Entry 2A8J (X-ray diffraction, 1.90 A resolution); this record covers chains A and B.

# Chain A (and B)
Protein: Threonine aspartase 1
Organism: Homo sapiens
Notes: EC 3.4.25.-; chain B of this document is another copy of the same molecule, construct and numbering; everything in this record applies to it too
Reference sequence: Q9H6P5 (TASP1_HUMAN); numbering as in UniProt (aligned over 1-420)
Sequence (420 residues; each row starts with the number of its first residue):
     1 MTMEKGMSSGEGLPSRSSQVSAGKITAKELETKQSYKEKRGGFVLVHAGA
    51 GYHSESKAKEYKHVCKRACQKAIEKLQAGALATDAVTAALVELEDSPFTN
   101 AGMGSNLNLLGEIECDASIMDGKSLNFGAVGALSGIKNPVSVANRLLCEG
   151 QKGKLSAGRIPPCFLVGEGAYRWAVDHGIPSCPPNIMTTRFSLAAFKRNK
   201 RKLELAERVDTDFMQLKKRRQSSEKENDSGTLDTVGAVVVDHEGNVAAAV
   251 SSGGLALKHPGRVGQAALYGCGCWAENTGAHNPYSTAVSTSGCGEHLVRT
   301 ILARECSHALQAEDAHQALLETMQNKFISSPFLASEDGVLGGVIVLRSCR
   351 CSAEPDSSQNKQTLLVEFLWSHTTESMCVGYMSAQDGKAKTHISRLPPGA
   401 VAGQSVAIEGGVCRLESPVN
Not modelled in the structure: 1-40, 156-157, 184-233, 350-363, 417-420 (chain B: 1-40, 157-158, 183-233, 352-361, 417-420)
Swiss-Prot annotation at these positions:
  - active site: Thr234 (Nucleophile)
  - natural variant: Arg67 to Asn420 (deletion: In SULEHS), Thr234 (T234M: In SULEHS)
  - mutagenesis: Asp233 (D233A: 0.1% enzymatic activity; no intramolecular processing), Thr234 (T234A: Complete loss of enzymatic activity; no intramolecular processing)

# Chain A / chain B interface
Residue-residue contacts - 87 pairs, chain A then chain B:
  Leu109(A) with Arg172(B)
  Leu110(A) with Arg172(B)
  Met120(A) with Phe332(B), hydrophobic
  Leu125(A) with Arg299(B), hydrogen bond (backbone-side chain); Pro331(B); Phe332(B), hydrophobic
  Asn126(A) with Arg299(B), hydrogen bond
  Phe127(A) with Arg299(B)
  Ala132(A) with Val166(B), hydrophobic
  Lys154(A) with Asp337(B), salt bridge
  Arg159(A) with Leu255(B); Ala256(B), hydrogen bond (side chain-backbone); Leu257(B), hydrogen bond (side chain-backbone); Lys258(B)
  Ile160(A) with Arg262(B), hydrogen bond (backbone-side chain); Cys293(B), hydrophobic; Glu295(B); His296(B); Glu336(B)
  Pro161(A) with Arg262(B), hydrogen bond (backbone-side chain); Glu295(B)
  Pro162(A) with Arg262(B); Glu295(B)
  Cys163(A) with Glu295(B), hydrogen bond (backbone-side chain)
  Phe164(A) with Gly261(B); Arg262(B); Val263(B), hydrogen bond (backbone-backbone); Leu268(B), hydrophobic
  Leu165(A) with Gly261(B); Arg262(B)
  Val166(A) with Ala132(B), hydrophobic; Val166(B), hydrophobic; Gly261(B), hydrogen bond (backbone-backbone); Val263(B), hydrophobic
  Gly169(A) with His259(B); Pro260(B)
  Trp173(A) with His259(B)
  Leu255(A) with Arg159(B)
  Ala256(A) with Arg159(B), hydrogen bond (backbone-side chain)
  Leu257(A) with Arg159(B)
  Lys258(A) with Arg159(B)
  His259(A) with Gly169(B); Arg172(B); Trp173(B)
  Pro260(A) with Gly169(B); Arg172(B)
  Gly261(A) with Phe164(B); Leu165(B); Val166(B), hydrogen bond (backbone-backbone)
  Arg262(A) with Ile160(B), hydrogen bond (side chain-backbone); Pro161(B), hydrogen bond (side chain-backbone); Pro162(B); Phe164(B); Leu165(B)
  Val263(A) with Phe164(B), hydrogen bond (backbone-backbone); Val166(B), hydrophobic
  Leu268(A) with Phe164(B), hydrophobic; Leu268(B), hydrophobic
  Tyr269(A) with Val298(B); Arg299(B), hydrogen bond (side chain-backbone); Ile301(B), hydrophobic; Phe332(B)
  Trp274(A) with Phe332(B), hydrophobic
  Glu276(A) with Phe332(B)
  Glu295(A) with Ile160(B); Pro161(B); Pro162(B); Cys163(B), hydrogen bond (side chain-backbone)
  Val298(A) with Tyr269(B)
  Arg299(A) with Leu125(B); Asn126(B); Phe127(B); Cys163(B); Tyr269(B), hydrogen bond (backbone-side chain)
  Ile301(A) with Tyr269(B), hydrophobic; Arg304(B)
  Arg304(A) with Ile301(B); Arg304(B)
  Glu305(A) with Arg304(B), salt bridge
  Pro331(A) with Leu125(B)
  Phe332(A) with Met120(B), hydrophobic; Leu125(B), hydrophobic; Tyr269(B); Trp274(B), hydrophobic; Glu276(B)
  Glu336(A) with Lys154(B)
  Asp337(A) with Lys154(B)
Also at the interface, not in a pair above, chain A (45 interface residues in all): Ser124, Glu168, Ala170, Cys293
Also at the interface, not in a pair above, chain B (45 interface residues in all): Glu168, Ala170, Thr300, Glu305

# In short
The chain A/chain B interface involves 45 residues from each chain, with 17 hydrogen bonds and 2 salt bridges.
Among the polar pairs are Lys154(A)-Asp337(B), Glu305(A)-Arg304(B) and Leu125(A)-Arg299(B). UniProt lists
active-site residue Thr234(A) and 2 mutagenesis sites on chain A.
Both chains are Threonine aspartase 1 (Homo sapiens). Entry 2A8J (Crystal Structure of human Taspase1
(acivated form)) was determined by X-ray diffraction, deposited together with 2A8I, 2A8L and 2A8M.
